Entry 1IHT (X-ray diffraction, 2.10 A resolution); this record covers chains H and I of the 3 polymer chains in the assembly.

== Chain H ==
Protein: Alpha-thrombin (large subunit)
From: Homo sapiens
Notes: EC 3.4.21.5
UniProtKB: P00734 (THRB_HUMAN); the construct lacks a stretch of the UniProt sequence and is renumbered around it, so the offset changes along the chain: 16-36 = UniProt 364-384; 37-60 = UniProt 386-409; 61-77 = UniProt 419-435; 78-97 = UniProt 437-456; 7 more segments
Amino-acid sequence (259 residues; numbered 16 to 247 plus 28 insertion-coded residues; 1 number in that range is skipped by the numbering (no residue carries it; nothing is unmodelled there); the number before each row is that of its first residue; a row labelled like 60A-60I holds insertion residues (60A, then the next letters in order)):
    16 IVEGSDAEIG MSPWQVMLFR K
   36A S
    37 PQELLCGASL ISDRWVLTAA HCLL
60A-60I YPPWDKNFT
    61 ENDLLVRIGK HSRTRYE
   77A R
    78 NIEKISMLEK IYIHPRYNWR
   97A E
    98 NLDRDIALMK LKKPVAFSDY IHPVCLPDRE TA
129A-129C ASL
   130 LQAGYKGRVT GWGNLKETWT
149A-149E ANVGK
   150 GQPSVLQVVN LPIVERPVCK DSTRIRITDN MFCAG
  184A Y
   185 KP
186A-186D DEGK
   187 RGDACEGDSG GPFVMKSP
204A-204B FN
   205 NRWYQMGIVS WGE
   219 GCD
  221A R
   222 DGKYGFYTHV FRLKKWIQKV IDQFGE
Cystine bridges: Cys42-Cys58, Cys168-Cys182, Cys191-Cys220
Swiss-Prot annotation at these positions:
  - region: Ala183 to Val200 (High affinity receptor-binding region which is also known as the TP508 peptide)
  - active site (Charge relay system): His57, Asp102, Ser195
  - glycosylation: Asn60G (N-linked (GlcNAc...) (complex) asparagine)

== Chain I ==
Protein: Hirutonin-6
UniProtKB: P28504 (HIR2_HIRME); residues 55-61 carry their UniProt numbers (7 of 13 residues fall inside the UniProt entry; the rest is not from it)
Amino-acid sequence (13 residues; numbered 0 to 61; 49 numbers in that range are skipped by the numbering (no residue carries them; nothing is unmodelled there); the number before each row is that of its first residue; numbering starts at 0):
     0 XFPXXX
    55 DFEPIPL
Covalent attachments: covalent link FBE_5-Asp55
Modified / non-standard residues: ACE (acetyl group) at position 0, A5R (amino{[(4S)-4-amino-9-carboxy-5-oxononyl]amino}methaniminium) at position 3, FBE ((3E)-5-aminopent-3-enoic acid) at position 4, FBE ((3E)-5-aminopent-3-enoic acid) at position 5; Phe1 (D-phenylalanine; DPN)
Sequence notes: insertion (0-5); conflict Pro58 (Glu in P28504), Leu61 (Glu in P28504)
Swiss-Prot annotation at these positions:
  - region: Asp55 to Glu57, Ile59, Pro60 (Interaction with fibrinogen-binding exosite of thrombin)

== How chain H and chain I interact ==
Contacting residue pairs (47):
  Phe34(H) - Phe56(I)  hydrophobic
  Phe34(H) - Ile59(I)  hydrophobic
  Gln38(H) - Pro58(I)
  Gln38(H) - Ile59(I)  hydrogen bond (side chain-backbone)
  Glu39(H) - FBE_4(I)
  Leu40(H) - FBE_4(I)  hydrogen bond (backbone-backbone)
  Leu40(H) - Phe56(I)
  Leu41(H) - A5R_3(I)
  Leu41(H) - FBE_4(I)  hydrogen bond (backbone-backbone)
  His57(H) - Pro2(I)
  His57(H) - A5R_3(I)
  Tyr60A(H) - Phe1(I)
  Tyr60A(H) - Pro2(I)
  Trp60D(H) - Pro2(I)  hydrophobic
  Lys60F(H) - A5R_3(I)
  Leu65(H) - Ile59(I)  hydrophobic
  Arg67(H) - Ile59(I)
  Arg73(H) - Asp55(I)  salt bridge
  Arg73(H) - Phe56(I)
  Thr74(H) - Asp55(I)
  Thr74(H) - Phe56(I)
  Thr74(H) - Glu57(I)  hydrogen bond (backbone-backbone)
  Arg75(H) - Glu57(I)
  Tyr76(H) - Glu57(I)  hydrogen bond (backbone-side chain)
  Tyr76(H) - Ile59(I)  hydrophobic
  Ile82(H) - Ile59(I)  hydrophobic
  Glu97A(H) - Phe1(I)
  Asn98(H) - Phe1(I)
  Leu99(H) - Phe1(I)
  Asp189(H) - A5R_3(I)
  Ala190(H) - A5R_3(I)
  Cys191(H) - A5R_3(I)
  Glu192(H) - A5R_3(I)
  Gly193(H) - A5R_3(I)
  Gly193(H) - FBE_4(I)
  Asp194(H) - A5R_3(I)
  Ser195(H) - A5R_3(I)  hydrogen bond (side chain-backbone)
  Ser214(H) - Pro2(I)
  Ser214(H) - A5R_3(I)  hydrogen bond (backbone-backbone)
  Trp215(H) - Phe1(I)
  Trp215(H) - A5R_3(I)
  Gly216(H) - ACE_0(I)
  Gly216(H) - Phe1(I)  hydrogen bond (backbone-backbone)
  Gly216(H) - A5R_3(I)
  Gly219(H) - A5R_3(I)
  Cys220(H) - A5R_3(I)
  Gly226(H) - A5R_3(I)
Other interface residues (no listed pair), chain H (37 interface residues in all): Met32, Cys42, Ile174, Val213, Glu217
Other interface residues (no listed pair), chain I (12 interface residues in all): FBE_5, Pro60

== In short ==
37 residues of chain H and 12 residues of chain I are in contact; the contacts include 8 hydrogen bonds and 1
salt bridge. Polar contacts include Arg73(H)-Asp55(I), Gln38(H)-Ile59(I) and Tyr76(H)-Glu57(I). From UniProt:
3 active-site residues on chain H.
Chain H is Alpha-thrombin (large subunit) (Homo sapiens) and chain I is Hirutonin-6; the structure, Crystal
structure of the complex of human alpha-thrombin and non-hydrolyzable bifunctional inhibitors, hirutonin-2 and
hirutonin-6, was determined by X-ray diffraction, deposited together with 1IHS.
